9C2D - chains D and E of the 19 polymer chains in the assembly; structure by electron microscopy, 3.20 A resolution.

[Chain D (and E)]
Protein: Major capsid protein
Source organism: Shigella phage Sf14
Notes: chain E of this document is another copy of the same molecule, construct and numbering; everything in this record applies to it too
UniProtKB: A0A2K9VK95 (A0A2K9VK95_9CAUD); residue numbers follow UniProt; this construct covers 1-367
Sequence (367 residues; each row starts with the number of its first residue):
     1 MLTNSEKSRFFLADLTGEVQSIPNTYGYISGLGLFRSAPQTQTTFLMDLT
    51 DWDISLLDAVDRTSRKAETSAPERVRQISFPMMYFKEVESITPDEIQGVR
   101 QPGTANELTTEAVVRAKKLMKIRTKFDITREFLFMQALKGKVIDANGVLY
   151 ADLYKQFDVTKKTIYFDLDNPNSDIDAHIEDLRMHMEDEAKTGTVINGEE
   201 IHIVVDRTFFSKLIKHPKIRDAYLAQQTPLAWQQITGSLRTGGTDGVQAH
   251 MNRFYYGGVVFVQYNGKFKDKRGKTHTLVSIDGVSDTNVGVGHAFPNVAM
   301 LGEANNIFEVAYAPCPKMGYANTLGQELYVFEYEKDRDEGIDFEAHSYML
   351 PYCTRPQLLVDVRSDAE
Unresolved in the structure: 1

[Chain D / chain E interface]
Contacting residue pairs - 136 pairs, chain D then chain E:
  Q40(D) - D14(E)
  Q40(D) - T16(E)
  Q42(D) - L12(E)
  Q42(D) - A13(E)
  T44(D) - E6(E)  hydrogen bond
  T44(D) - A13(E)
  T44(D) - D14(E)  hydrogen bond (backbone-backbone)
  F45(D) - D14(E)
  F45(D) - T16(E)
  L46(D) - N4(E)
  L46(D) - S5(E)
  L46(D) - E6(E)
  L46(D) - D14(E)  hydrogen bond (backbone-backbone)
  L46(D) - L15(E)
  L46(D) - T16(E)  hydrogen bond (backbone-side chain)
  M47(D) - T16(E)
  M47(D) - G17(E)
  D48(D) - L15(E)
  D48(D) - G17(E)  hydrogen bond (backbone-backbone)
  D48(D) - E18(E)
  D48(D) - V19(E)  hydrogen bond (backbone-backbone)
  D48(D) - R100(E)  salt bridge
  D48(D) - P102(E)
  D48(D) - G103(E)  hydrogen bond (side chain-backbone)
  L49(D) - V19(E)  hydrophobic
  T50(D) - E18(E)  hydrogen bond
  T50(D) - V19(E)
  T50(D) - Q20(E)
  T50(D) - S21(E)  hydrogen bond (backbone-backbone)
  T50(D) - P102(E)
  D51(D) - S21(E)
  W52(D) - S21(E)
  W52(D) - I22(E)  hydrophobic
  W52(D) - P23(E)
  W52(D) - M120(E)  hydrophobic
  W52(D) - K121(E)
  D53(D) - K121(E)
  I54(D) - K121(E)
  I54(D) - T124(E)
  I54(D) - K125(E)
  I54(D) - I128(E)  hydrophobic
  S55(D) - K125(E)
  S55(D) - I128(E)
  S55(D) - K269(E)
  S55(D) - D270(E)
  S55(D) - K271(E)
  L56(D) - I128(E)  hydrophobic
  L56(D) - T129(E)
  L56(D) - F132(E)  hydrophobic
  L56(D) - F268(E)  hydrophobic
  L56(D) - K269(E)  hydrogen bond (backbone-backbone)
  L56(D) - K271(E)
  L57(D) - F85(E)
  L57(D) - E87(E)
  L57(D) - K125(E)
  L57(D) - F126(E)  hydrophobic
  L57(D) - T129(E)
  L57(D) - D144(E)
  L57(D) - A145(E)
  D58(D) - F85(E)
  D58(D) - D144(E)
  D58(D) - A145(E)
  D58(D) - N146(E)  hydrogen bond
  D58(D) - K271(E)  salt bridge
  D58(D) - R272(E)  salt bridge
  A59(D) - Y84(E)
  A59(D) - F85(E)  hydrophobic
  A59(D) - D144(E)  hydrogen bond (backbone-side chain)
  A59(D) - Y150(E)
  V60(D) - Y84(E)  hydrogen bond (backbone-backbone)
  R62(D) - Y84(E)
  R62(D) - C315(E)
  R62(D) - P316(E)
  R62(D) - Y348(E)
  R65(D) - K86(E)
  R65(D) - P316(E)
  K66(D) - K86(E)
  A67(D) - K86(E)
  A67(D) - V88(E)  hydrophobic
  E68(D) - K86(E)
  E68(D) - E87(E)
  T69(D) - E87(E)
  T69(D) - V88(E)  hydrogen bond (backbone-backbone)
  T69(D) - K125(E)  hydrogen bond (backbone-side chain)
  S70(D) - E87(E)
  S70(D) - E89(E)  hydrogen bond
  S70(D) - K121(E)
  E73(D) - K117(E)  salt bridge
  V75(D) - P102(E)  hydrophobic
  Q77(D) - R100(E)
  S79(D) - E6(E)  hydrogen bond
  D174(D) - K215(E)  salt bridge
  E180(D) - R240(E)  salt bridge
  E180(D) - Q263(E)
  D181(D) - R207(E)  salt bridge
  R183(D) - S238(E)
  R183(D) - R240(E)
  M184(D) - R207(E)
  M184(D) - R240(E)
  M184(D) - Q263(E)
  M184(D) - N265(E)
  E187(D) - R240(E)  salt bridge
  E187(D) - V247(E)
  E187(D) - Q248(E)
  D188(D) - N24(E)
  K191(D) - S21(E)
  K191(D) - I22(E)  hydrogen bond (backbone-backbone)
  K191(D) - N24(E)  hydrogen bond
  G193(D) - I22(E)
  V195(D) - Q248(E)
  V195(D) - A249(E)  hydrophobic
  I196(D) - V247(E)
  I196(D) - Q248(E)
  I196(D) - A249(E)  hydrogen bond (backbone-backbone)
  N197(D) - A249(E)
  N197(D) - H250(E)
  E199(D) - S238(E)  hydrogen bond
  K218(D) - R220(E)
  D221(D) - R220(E)  salt bridge
  A222(D) - R220(E)
  A222(D) - L224(E)  hydrophobic
  A222(D) - I235(E)  hydrophobic
  Y223(D) - T236(E)
  A225(D) - L224(E)
  A225(D) - Q227(E)
  Q226(D) - W232(E)
  Q226(D) - T236(E)  hydrogen bond
  Q227(D) - Q227(E)
  Q227(D) - W232(E)
  T228(D) - W232(E)
  G257(D) - T236(E)  hydrogen bond (backbone-backbone)
  G257(D) - G237(E)
  G257(D) - S238(E)
  R355(D) - V19(E)
  R355(D) - Q20(E)  hydrogen bond (side chain-backbone)
  R355(D) - S21(E)
Also at the interface, not in a pair above, chain D (64 interface residues in all): T41, S64, A71, F157, D176, T192, T194, Y256, G258, Y352, T354
Also at the interface, not in a pair above, chain E (71 interface residues in all): T43, I214, T244, G246, N252, K267, H276, P314

[Overview]
The interface between chain D and chain E involves 64 residues on one side and 71 on the other, with 24
hydrogen bonds and 9 salt bridges. Among the polar pairs are D48(D)-R100(E), D58(D)-K271(E) and
D58(D)-R272(E).
Chain D and chain E are both Major capsid protein (Shigella phage Sf14); the structure, Bacteriophage Sf14
Capsid Icosahedral reconstruction, was determined by electron microscopy together with 9C39, 9C3A and 9C3B
from the same study.
